Entry 1ZDK (X-ray diffraction, 2.86 A resolution); this record covers chains B and C of the 5 polymer chains in the assembly.

[Chain B (and C)]
Name: Protein (MS2 protein capsid)
Source organism: Enterobacterio phage MS2
Notes: chain C of this document is another copy of the same molecule, construct and numbering; everything in this record applies to it too
UniProt: P03612 (COAT_BPMS2); residue numbers follow UniProt; this construct covers 1-129
Chain sequence (129 residues; numbered 1 to 129; the number before each row is that of its first residue):
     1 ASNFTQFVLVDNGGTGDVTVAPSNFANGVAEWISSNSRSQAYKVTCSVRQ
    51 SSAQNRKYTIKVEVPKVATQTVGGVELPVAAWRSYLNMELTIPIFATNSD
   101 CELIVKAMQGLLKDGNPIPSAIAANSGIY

[Interface between chain B and chain C]
Residue-residue contacts - 19 pairs, chain B then chain C:
  Ala-1(B) with Gln-6(C), hydrogen bond (backbone-side chain)
  Phe-25(B) with Phe-4(C), hydrophobic
  Asn-27(B) with Phe-25(C)
  Gly-28(B) with Phe-25(C)
  Val-48(B) with Ser-23(C); Asn-24(C), hydrogen bond (backbone-side chain)
  Gln-50(B) with Arg-38(C), hydrogen bond
  Ile-94(B) with Ser-37(C); Arg-38(C), hydrogen bond (backbone-backbone); Ser-39(C), hydrogen bond (backbone-backbone)
  Phe-95(B) with Ser-37(C), hydrogen bond (backbone-side chain); Ser-39(C); Leu-77(C), hydrophobic; Pro-78(C)
  Ala-96(B) with Ser-37(C)
  Thr-97(B) with Asn-36(C); Ser-37(C)
  Asn-98(B) with Ser-35(C), hydrogen bond; Asn-36(C), hydrogen bond (backbone-side chain)
Also at the interface, not in a pair above, chain B (12 interface residues in all): Arg-56
Also at the interface, not in a pair above, chain C (15 interface residues in all): Ala-26, Asn-27, Val-79

[Summary]
The interface between chain B and chain C involves 12 residues on one side and 15 on the other, with 8
hydrogen bonds. Among the polar pairs are Ala-1(B)/Gln-6(C), Val-48(B)/Asn-24(C) and Gln-50(B)/Arg-38(C).
Both chains are Protein (MS2 protein capsid) (Enterobacterio phage MS2). Entry 1ZDK (Structure of
bacteriophage coat protein-loop RNA complex) was determined by X-ray diffraction, deposited together with
1ZDJ.
